Entry 8ZQ4 (electron microscopy, 3.80 A resolution); this record covers chain B.

# Chain B
Molecule: ABC transporter B family member 1
Source organism: Arabidopsis thaliana
UniProt: Q9ZR72 (AB1B_ARATH); numbering as in UniProt (aligned over 1-1286)
Amino-acid sequence (1286 residues; each row starts with the number of its first residue):
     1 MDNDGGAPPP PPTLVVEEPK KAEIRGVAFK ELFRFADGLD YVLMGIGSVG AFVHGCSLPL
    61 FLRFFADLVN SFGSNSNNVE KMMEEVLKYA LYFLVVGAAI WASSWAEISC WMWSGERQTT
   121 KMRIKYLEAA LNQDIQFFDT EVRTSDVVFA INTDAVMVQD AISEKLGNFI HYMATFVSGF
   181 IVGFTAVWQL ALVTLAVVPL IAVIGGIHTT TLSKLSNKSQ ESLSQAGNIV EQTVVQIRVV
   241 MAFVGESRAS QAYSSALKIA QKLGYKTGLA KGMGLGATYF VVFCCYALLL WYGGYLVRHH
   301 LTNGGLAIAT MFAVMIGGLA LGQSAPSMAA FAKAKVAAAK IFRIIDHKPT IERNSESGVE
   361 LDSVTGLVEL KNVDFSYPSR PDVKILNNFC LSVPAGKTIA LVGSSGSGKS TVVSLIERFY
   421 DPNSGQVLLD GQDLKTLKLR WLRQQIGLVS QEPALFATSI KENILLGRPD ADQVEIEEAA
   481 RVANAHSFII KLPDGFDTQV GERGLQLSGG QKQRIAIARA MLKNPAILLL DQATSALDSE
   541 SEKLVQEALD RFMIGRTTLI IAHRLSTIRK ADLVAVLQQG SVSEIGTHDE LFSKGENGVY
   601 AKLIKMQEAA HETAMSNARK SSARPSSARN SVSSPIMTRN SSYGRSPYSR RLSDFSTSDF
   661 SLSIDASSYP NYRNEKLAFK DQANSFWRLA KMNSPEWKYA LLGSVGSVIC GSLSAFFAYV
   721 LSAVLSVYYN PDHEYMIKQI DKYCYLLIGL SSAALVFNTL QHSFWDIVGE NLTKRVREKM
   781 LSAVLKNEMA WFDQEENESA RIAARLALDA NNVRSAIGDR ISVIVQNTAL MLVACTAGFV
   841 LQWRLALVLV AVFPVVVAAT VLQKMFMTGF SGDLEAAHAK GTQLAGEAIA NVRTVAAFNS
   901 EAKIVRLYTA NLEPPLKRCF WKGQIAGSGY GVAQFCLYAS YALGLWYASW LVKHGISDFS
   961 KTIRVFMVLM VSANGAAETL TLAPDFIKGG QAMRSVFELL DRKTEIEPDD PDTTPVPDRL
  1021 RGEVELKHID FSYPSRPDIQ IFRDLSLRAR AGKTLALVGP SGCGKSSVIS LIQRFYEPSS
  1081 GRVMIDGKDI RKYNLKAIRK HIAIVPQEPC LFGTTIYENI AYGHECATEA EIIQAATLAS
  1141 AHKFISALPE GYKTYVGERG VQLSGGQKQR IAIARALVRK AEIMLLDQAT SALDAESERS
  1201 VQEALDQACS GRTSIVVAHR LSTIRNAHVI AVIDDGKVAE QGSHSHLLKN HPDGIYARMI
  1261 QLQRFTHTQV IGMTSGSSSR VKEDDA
Disordered / not traced: 1-25, 626-677, 1264-1286
Differences from the reference sequence: engineered mutation Gln532 (Glu in Q9ZR72), Gln1188 (Glu in Q9ZR72)
Residues lining bound ligands:
  - ATP (adenosine-5'-triphosphate), molecule 1: Asp139, Tyr377, Ser379, Arg380, Gly406, Ser407, Gly408, Lys409, Ser410, Gln451, Asp531, Gln532
  - ATP, molecule 2: Arg619, Ser622, Ala623, Asp793, Tyr1033, Ser1035, Arg1036, Ile1041, Pro1060, Ser1061, Gly1062, Gly1064, Lys1065, Ser1067, Tyr1076, Ile1233
  - Brassinolide (BLD): Leu58, Phe61, Leu62, Phe65, Val282, Tyr286, Phe312, Met315, Ile316, Leu319, Phe717, Phe966, Met967, Met970, Val971, Asn974
UniProt features mapped onto this chain:
  - binding site (ATP): Asp139, Tyr377, Ser379, Arg380, Gly408, Lys409, Ser410, Thr411, Asp793, Tyr1033, Arg1036, Gly1064, Lys1065, Ser1066
  - binding site (brassinolide): Tyr286, Tyr941, Glu978
  - glycosylation (N-linked (GlcNAc...) asparagine): Asn217, Asn640, Asn771, Asn797
  - mutagenesis: Phe61 (F61A: Reduced brassinolide-triggered ATPase activity and altered brassinosteroid exporter activity), Phe65 (F65A: Reduced brassinolide-triggered ATPase activity and altered brassinosteroid exporter activity), Tyr279 (Y279A: Slightly increased brassinolide-triggered ATPase activity but normal brassinosteroid exporter activity), Val282 (V282A: Reduced brassinolide-triggered ATPase activity), Tyr286 (Y286A: Reduced brassinolide-triggered ATPase activity and altered brassinosteroid exporter activity. Strongly altered brassinosteroid exporter activity; when associated with A-941), Phe312 (F312A: Reduced brassinolide-triggered ATPase activity and altered brassinosteroid exporter activity), Met315 (M315A: Reduced brassinolide-triggered ATPase activity), Leu319 (L319A: Reduced brassinolide-triggered ATPase activity), Phe717 (F717A: Reduced brassinolide-triggered ATPase activity and altered brassinosteroid exporter activity), Leu721 (L721A: Normal brassinolide-triggered ATPase activity), Tyr941 (Y941A: Reduced brassinolide-triggered ATPase activity and altered brassinosteroid exporter activity. Strongly altered brassinosteroid exporter activity; when associated with A-286), Phe966 (F966A: Reduced brassinolide-triggered ATPase activity and altered brassinosteroid exporter activity), 3 further mutagenesis entries in UniProt
Reported in the primary citation:
  - mutagenesis - P984A: increased catalytic activity
  - mutagenesis - Y286A, Y286A/Y941A, Y941A: decreased catalytic activity on BL
  - mutagenesis - E978A: increased catalytic activity on in the absence of BL

# In short
Ligands of chain B: ATP and Brassinolide. UniProt lists 14 ATP-binding residues, 3 brassinolide-binding
residues and 15 mutagenesis sites. From the paper: Y286A, Y286A/Y941A and Y941A reduce catalytic activity on
BL; P984A increases catalytic activity.
Chain B is ABC transporter B family member 1 (Arabidopsis thaliana); the structure, Structure of the
Arabidopsis ABCB1 EQ mutant in the BL plus ATP bound state, was determined by electron microscopy together
with 8ZPX and 8ZPZ from the same study.
